PDB entry 1C85 | X-ray diffraction, 2.72 A resolution | chain A

Chain A:
Molecule: Protein (protein-tyrosine phosphatase 1B)
Source organism: Homo sapiens
Notes: EC 3.1.3.48
UniProtKB: P18031 (PTN1_HUMAN); residues 1-298 here = UniProt positions 1-298
Chain sequence (298 residues; numbered 1 to 298; the number before each row is that of its first residue):
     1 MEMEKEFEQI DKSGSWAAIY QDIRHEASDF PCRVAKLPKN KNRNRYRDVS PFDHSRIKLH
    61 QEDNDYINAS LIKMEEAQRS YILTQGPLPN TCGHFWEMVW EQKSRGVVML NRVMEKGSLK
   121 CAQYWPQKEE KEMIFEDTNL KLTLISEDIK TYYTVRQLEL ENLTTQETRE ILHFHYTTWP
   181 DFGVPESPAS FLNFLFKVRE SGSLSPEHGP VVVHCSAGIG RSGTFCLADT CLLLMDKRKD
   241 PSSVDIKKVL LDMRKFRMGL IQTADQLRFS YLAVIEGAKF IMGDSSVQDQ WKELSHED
Not modelled in the structure: 1
Construct notes: conflict Thr151 (Ser in P18031), Asp252 (Glu in P18031)
UniProt features mapped onto this chain:
  - active site: Cys215 (Phosphocysteine intermediate)
  - binding site (substrate): Asp181, Cys215 to Arg221, Gln262
  - modified residue: Met1 (N-acetylmethionine), Tyr20 (Phosphotyrosine), Ser50 (Phosphoserine), Tyr66 (Phosphotyrosine), Cys215 (Cysteine persulfide), Ser242 (Phosphoserine), Ser243 (Phosphoserine)
  - cross-link: Cys215 to Ser216 (N,N-(cysteine-1,S-diyl)serine (Cys-Ser))
Ligand contacts: 2-(oxalyl-amino)-benzoic acid (OBA): Tyr46, Asp48, Val49, Lys120, Asp181, Phe182, Cys215, Ser216, Ala217, Ile219, Gly220, Arg221, Gln262

In short:
Bound to chain A: 2-(oxalyl-amino)-benzoic acid. UniProt lists active-site residue Cys215 and 9
substrate-binding residues.
Chain A is Protein (protein-tyrosine phosphatase 1B) (Homo sapiens); the structure, Crystal structure of
protein tyrosine phosphatase 1B complexed with 2-(oxalyl-amino)-benzoic acid, was determined by X-ray
diffraction (same publication as 1C83, 1C84 and 1ECV).
